Entry 1MT1 (X-ray diffraction, 2.20 A resolution); this record covers chains A and C of the 6 polymer chains in the assembly.

[Chain A (and C)]
Protein: Pyruvoyl-dependent arginine decarboxylase beta chain
From: Methanocaldococcus jannaschii
Notes: EC 4.1.1.19; chain C of this document is another copy of the same molecule, construct and numbering; everything in this record applies to it too
UniProtKB: Q57764 (PDAD_METJA); numbering as in UniProt (aligned over 1-52)
Sequence (52 residues; numbered 1 to 52; the number before each row is that of its first residue):
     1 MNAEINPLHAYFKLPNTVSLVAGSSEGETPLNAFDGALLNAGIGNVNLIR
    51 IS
Disordered / not traced: 1-6 (chain C: 1-4)
Sequence notes: modified residue (1)
Modified residues: Mse1 (selenomethionine)
Small-molecule neighbours: agmatine (AG2): Leu31, Phe34, Asp35, Leu38, Gly44, Val46
UniProt features mapped onto this chain:
  - site: Ser52 (Cleavage (non-hydrolytic))
Reported in the primary citation:
  - binding site for agmatine: Asp35, Gly44, Val46, Ser52
  - catalytic residues: Ser52 (proposed by the authors, not directly observed)

[Chain A / chain C interface]
Pairs across the interface (13; chain A residue first):
  His9(A) - His9(C)  hydrogen bond
  Ala10(A) - His9(C)  hydrogen bond (backbone-side chain)
  Ala10(A) - Phe12(C)
  Tyr11(A) - Phe12(C)
  Phe12(A) - Tyr11(C)  hydrophobic
  Phe12(A) - Phe12(C)  hydrophobic
  Ile49(A) - Ile49(C)  hydrophobic
  Ile51(A) - Asn47(C)
  Ile51(A) - Leu48(C)
  Ile51(A) - Ile49(C)  hydrophobic
  Ser52(A) - Phe34(C)
  Ser52(A) - Leu38(C)
  Ser52(A) - Leu48(C)  hydrogen bond (backbone-backbone)
Also at the interface, not in a pair above, chain A (8 interface residues in all): Arg50
Also at the interface, not in a pair above, chain C (10 interface residues in all): Leu8, Val46

[Overview]
8 residues of chain A face 10 of chain C across their interface; the contacts include 3 hydrogen bonds. Polar
pairs include His9(A)-His9(C), Ala10(A)-His9(C) and Ser52(A)-Leu48(C). Ligands of chain A: agmatine. The paper
reports the catalytic residue Ser52(A); a binding site for agmatine at Asp35(A), Gly44(A) and Val46(A) among
others.
Both chains are Pyruvoyl-dependent arginine decarboxylase beta chain (Methanocaldococcus jannaschii). Entry
1MT1 (The Crystal Structure of Pyruvoyl-dependent Arginine Decarboxylase from Methanococcus jannaschii) was
determined by X-ray diffraction (same publication as 1N13 and 1N2M).
